PDB entry 9IW3 | electron microscopy, 3.58 A resolution | chains D and A of the 4 polymer chains in the assembly

# Chain D
Molecule: 11-nt DNA strand
Sequence (11 nucleotides; row label = number of the first residue in the row):
     6 CTTGATACGAC

# Chain A
Protein: DdmE
Amino-acid sequence (715 residues; numbered 1 to 715; the number before each row is that of its first residue):
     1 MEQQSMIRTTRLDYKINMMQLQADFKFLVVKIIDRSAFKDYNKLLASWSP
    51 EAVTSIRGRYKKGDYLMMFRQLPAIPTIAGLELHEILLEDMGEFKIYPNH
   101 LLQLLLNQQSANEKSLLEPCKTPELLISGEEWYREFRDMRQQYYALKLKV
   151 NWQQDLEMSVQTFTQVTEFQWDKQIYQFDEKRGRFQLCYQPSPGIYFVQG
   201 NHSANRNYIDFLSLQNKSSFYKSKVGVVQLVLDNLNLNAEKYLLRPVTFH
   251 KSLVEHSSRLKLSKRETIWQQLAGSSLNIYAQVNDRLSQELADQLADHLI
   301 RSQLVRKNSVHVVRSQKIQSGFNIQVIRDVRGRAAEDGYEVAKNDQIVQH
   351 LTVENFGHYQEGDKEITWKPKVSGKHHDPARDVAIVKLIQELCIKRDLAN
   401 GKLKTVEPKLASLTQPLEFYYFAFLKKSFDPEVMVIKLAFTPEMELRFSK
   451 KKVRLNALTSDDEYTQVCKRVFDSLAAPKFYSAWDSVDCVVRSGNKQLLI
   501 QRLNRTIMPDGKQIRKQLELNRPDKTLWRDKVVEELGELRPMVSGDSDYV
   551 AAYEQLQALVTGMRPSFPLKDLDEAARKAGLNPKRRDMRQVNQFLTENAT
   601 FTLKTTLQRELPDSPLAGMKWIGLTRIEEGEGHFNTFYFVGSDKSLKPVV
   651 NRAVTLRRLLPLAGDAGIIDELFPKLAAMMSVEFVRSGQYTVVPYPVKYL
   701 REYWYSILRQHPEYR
Not modelled in the structure: 1-3
From the paper describing this entry:
  - binding site for the 15-nt DNA strand: Arg331, Tyr339, Asn355, Lys395
  - binding site for the 25-nt DNA strand: Lys584, Arg585
  - binding site for the 11-nt DNA strand (chain D): Lys584, Arg589, Lys604, Gln608, Arg609

# Chain D / chain A interface
Contacting residue pairs (12):
  DA12(D) with Lys261(A), phosphate contact
  DG14(D) with Arg589(A), hydrogen bond to the phosphate; Arg609(A), salt bridge to the phosphate; Glu610(A), hydrogen bond to the phosphate
  DA15(D) with Pro583(A), phosphate contact; Gln608(A), hydrogen bond to the base; Arg609(A), phosphate contact; Ser645(A), base contact
  DC16(D) with Pro583(A), phosphate contact; Lys604(A), phosphate contact; Lys647(A), base contact; Pro648(A), base contact
Interface residues without a listed pair, chain A (12 interface residues in all): Lys584, Leu646

# Summary
4 residues of chain D and 12 residues of chain A are in contact, with 3 hydrogen bonds and 1 salt bridge.
Among the polar pairs are DA15(D)-Gln608(A), DG14(D)-Arg589(A) and DG14(D)-Glu610(A). The paper reports a
binding site for the 11-nt DNA strand (chain D) at Lys584(A), Arg589(A) and Lys604(A) among others; a binding
site for the 15-nt DNA strand at Arg331(A), Tyr339(A) and Asn355(A) among others.
Chain D is an 11-nt DNA strand and chain A is DdmE; the structure, Cryo-EM structure of Lactobacillus casei
DdmE bound with guide and target, was determined by electron microscopy, deposited together with 9IX4 and
9IXM.
